Entry 3KI9 (X-ray diffraction, 2.90 A resolution); this record covers chain A.

[Chain A]
Protein: Putative dipeptidase SACOL1801
Source organism: Staphylococcus aureus
Notes: EC 3.4.13.-
UniProtKB: Q5HF23 (PEPVL_STAAC); numbering as in UniProt (aligned over 1-469)
Sequence (492 residues; numbered -22 to 469; the number before each row is that of its first residue; numbers below 1 keep their minus sign (Met-22 is residue -22)):
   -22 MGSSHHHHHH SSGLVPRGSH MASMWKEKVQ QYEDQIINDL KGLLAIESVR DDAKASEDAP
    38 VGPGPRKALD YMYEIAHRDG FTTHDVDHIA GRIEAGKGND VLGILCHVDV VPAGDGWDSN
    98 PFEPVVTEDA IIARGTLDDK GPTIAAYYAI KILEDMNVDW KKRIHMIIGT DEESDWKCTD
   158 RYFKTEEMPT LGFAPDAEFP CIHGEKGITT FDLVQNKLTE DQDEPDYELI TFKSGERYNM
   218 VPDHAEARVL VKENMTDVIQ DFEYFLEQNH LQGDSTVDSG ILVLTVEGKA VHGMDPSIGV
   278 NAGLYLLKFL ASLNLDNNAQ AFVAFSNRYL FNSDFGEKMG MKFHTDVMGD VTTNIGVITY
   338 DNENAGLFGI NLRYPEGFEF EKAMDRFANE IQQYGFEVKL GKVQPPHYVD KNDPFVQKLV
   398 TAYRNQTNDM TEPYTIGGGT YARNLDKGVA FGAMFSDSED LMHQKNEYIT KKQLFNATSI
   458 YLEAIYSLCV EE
Not modelled in the structure: -22 to -1, 196-198
Sequence notes: expression tag (-22 to 0)
Ion coordination: Mn2+ site 1: His84, Asp115, Asp173; Mn2+ site 2: Asp115, Glu150, His440 (together with phosphate ion)
Curated features (UniProtKB/Swiss-Prot):
  - active site: Asp86, Glu149 (Proton acceptor)
  - binding site (Zn(2+)): His84, Asp115, Glu150, Asp173, His440
What the authors report for this chain:
  - conformationally variable residues (helix shift): Lys154 to Thr162, His384 to Val386
  - Mn2+ coordination: His84, Asp115, Glu150, Asp173, His440
  - catalytic residues: Glu149 (proposed by the authors, not directly observed)
  - binding site for phosphate ion: Met439
  - mutagenesis - R350A: decreased catalytic activity

[Summary]
The Mn2+ site 1 is built by His84, Asp115 and Asp173. The Mn2+ site 2 is built by Asp115, Glu150 and His440.
From UniProt: active-site residues Asp86 and Glu149 and 5 Zn2+-binding residues. The paper reports the
catalytic residue Glu149; R350A reduces catalytic activity.
Chain A is Putative dipeptidase SACOL1801 (Staphylococcus aureus); the structure, Crystal structure of
Staphylococcus aureus metallopeptidase (Sapep/DapE) in the Mn2+ bound form, was determined by X-ray
diffraction together with 3KHX and 3KHZ from the same study.
